PDB entry 6T34 | electron microscopy, 5.20 A resolution (low resolution: residue-level contacts below are approximate; hydrogen-bond / salt-bridge calls are withheld) | chains A and R of the 38 polymer chains in the assembly

# Chain A (and R)
Name: Coat protein
Source organism: Turnip mosaic virus (strain Japanese)
Notes: chain R of this document is another copy of the same molecule, construct and numbering; everything in this record applies to it too
UniProtKB: A0A1B1RVA3 (A0A1B1RVA3_TUMVJ); residues 66-272 here correspond to UniProt positions 80-286 (UniProt number = residue number + 14)
Amino-acid sequence (207 residues; row label = number of the first residue in the row):
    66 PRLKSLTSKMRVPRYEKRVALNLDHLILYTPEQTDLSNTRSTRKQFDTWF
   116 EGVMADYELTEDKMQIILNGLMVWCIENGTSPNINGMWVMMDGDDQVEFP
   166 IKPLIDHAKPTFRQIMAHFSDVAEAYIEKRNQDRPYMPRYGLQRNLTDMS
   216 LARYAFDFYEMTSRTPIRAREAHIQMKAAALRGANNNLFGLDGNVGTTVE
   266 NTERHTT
What the authors report for this chain:
  - binding site for the 5-nt RNA strand: R204, R209

# Interface between chain A and chain R
Residue-residue contacts - 5 pairs, chain A then chain R:
  R233(A) with E265(R)
  E236(A) with T267(R)
  Q240(A) with T267(R); E268(R)
  A244(A) with R269(R)
Interface residues without a listed pair, chain A (5 interface residues in all): R247
Interface residues without a listed pair, chain R (5 interface residues in all): T271

# Summary
The chain A/chain R interface involves 5 residues from each chain. From the paper: a binding site for the 5-nt
RNA strand at R204(A) and R209(A).
Chain A and chain R are both Coat protein (Turnip mosaic virus (strain Japanese)); the structure, Atomic model
for Turnip mosaic virus (TuMV), was determined by electron microscopy.
